PDB entry 1W2F | X-ray diffraction, 1.80 A resolution | chain A

== Chain A ==
Name: Inositol-trisphosphate 3-kinase A
Organism: Homo sapiens
Notes: EC 2.1.7.127; fragment: catalytic domain, residues 186-461
UniProtKB: P23677 (IP3K_HUMAN); numbering as in UniProt (aligned over 187-461)
Chain sequence (276 residues; row label = number of the first residue in the row):
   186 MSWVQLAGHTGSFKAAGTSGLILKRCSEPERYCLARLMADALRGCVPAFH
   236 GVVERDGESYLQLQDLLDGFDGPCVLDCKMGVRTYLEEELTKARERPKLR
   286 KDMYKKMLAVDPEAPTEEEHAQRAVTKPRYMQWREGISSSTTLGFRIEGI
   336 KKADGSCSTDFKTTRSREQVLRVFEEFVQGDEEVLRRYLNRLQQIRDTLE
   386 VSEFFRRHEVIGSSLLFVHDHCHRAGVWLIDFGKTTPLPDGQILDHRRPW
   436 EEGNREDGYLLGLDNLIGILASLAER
Differences from the reference sequence: conflict Ser187 (Ala in P23677)
Modified residues: Mse186, Mse223, Mse265, Mse288, Mse292, Mse316 (selenomethionine; parent Met)
Swiss-Prot annotation at these positions:
  - region: Asp287 to Val295 (Calmodulin-binding)
  - binding site (ATP): Ser197, Lys209, Gln249 to Leu251, Asp262, Lys336, Asp416
  - binding site (substrate): Lys264, Arg285, Lys312 to Arg319, Lys419
  - modified residue: Ser197 (Phosphoserine)
  - mutagenesis: Trp188 (W188A: Decreases to 44% of kinase activity), Lys199 (K199A: Decreases to 80% of kinase activity), Asp262 (D262A/N: Decreases to 12% of kinase activity), Lys264 (K264A: Loss of kinase activity), Arg319 (R319D/A: Loss of kinase activity), Asp416 (D416A: Loss of kinase activity)
What the authors report for this chain:
  - mutagenesis - W188A, D262A, D262N, R319A: decreased catalytic activity
  - contacts within the chain: Trp188-Gln249, His194-Asp416 (hydrogen bond), Glu274-Lys419
  - conformationally variable residues (order/disorder transition): Ser187 to Gly196
  - mutagenesis - R319D, D416A: abolished catalytic activity
  - mutagenesis - K199A: unchanged catalytic activity
  - specificity-determining residues: Glu333, Lys419 (by similarity / conservation)
  - post-translational modification sites: Thr311 (citing earlier work)

== Summary ==
UniProt lists 8 ATP-binding residues, 11 substrate-binding residues and 6 mutagenesis sites. The paper reports
that W188A, D262A and D262N, among others, reduce catalytic activity; specificity determinants Glu333 and
Lys419; 7 substitutions were tested in all.
Chain A is Inositol-trisphosphate 3-kinase A (Homo sapiens); the structure, Human Inositol
(1,4,5)-trisphosphate 3-kinase substituted with selenomethionine, was determined by X-ray diffraction,
deposited together with 1W2D.
